7T22 - chains C and M of the 10 polymer chains in the assembly; structure by electron microscopy, 4.20 A resolution (low resolution: residue-level contacts below are approximate; hydrogen-bond / salt-bridge calls are withheld).

[Chain C]
Protein: Replicative DNA helicase
Organism: Escherichia coli K-12
Notes: EC 3.6.4.12
UniProtKB: P0ACB0 (DNAB_ECOLI); numbering as in UniProt (aligned over 1-471)
Amino-acid sequence (471 residues; each row starts with the number of its first residue):
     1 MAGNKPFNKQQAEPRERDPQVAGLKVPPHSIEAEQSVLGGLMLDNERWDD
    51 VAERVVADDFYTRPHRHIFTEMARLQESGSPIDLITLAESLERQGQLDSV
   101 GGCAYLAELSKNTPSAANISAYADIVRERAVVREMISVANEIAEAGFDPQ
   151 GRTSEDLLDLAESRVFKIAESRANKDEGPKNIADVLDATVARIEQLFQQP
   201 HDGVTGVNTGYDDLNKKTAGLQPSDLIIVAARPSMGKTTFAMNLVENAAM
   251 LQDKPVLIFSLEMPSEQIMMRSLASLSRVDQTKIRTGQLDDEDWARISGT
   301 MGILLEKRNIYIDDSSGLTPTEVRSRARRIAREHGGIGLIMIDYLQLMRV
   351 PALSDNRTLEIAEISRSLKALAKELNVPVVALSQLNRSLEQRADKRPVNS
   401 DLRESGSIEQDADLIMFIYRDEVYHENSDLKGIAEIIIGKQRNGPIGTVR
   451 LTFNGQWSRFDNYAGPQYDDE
Not modelled in the structure: 1-23
Differences from the reference sequence: engineered mutation Cys103 (Phe in P0ACB0)
Curated features (UniProtKB/Swiss-Prot):
  - binding site (ATP): Ser234, Lys237, Thr238, Arg442
  - mutagenesis: Pro81 (P81H: About 100-fold increased survival following 3000 Gy ionizing radiation), Ala130 (A130V: In dnaB8, dnaB43, dnaB454; temperature sensitive, no DNA replication at 42 degrees Celsius in vivo, in vitro decreased helicase activity at 30, at 42 degrees Celius almost no helicase, no ...), Met242 (M242I: In dnaB70; temperature sensitive, no DNA replication at 42 degrees Celsius in vivo, in vitro 25% helicase activity at 30, further decreased helicase at 42 degrees Celius, low ATPase activity ...), Gly299 (G299D: In dnaB252; temperature sensitive, no DNA replication at 42 degrees Celsius in vivo, in vitro no change in pRNA synthesis, 5'-3' helicase activity or ATPase at either temperature)
Ion coordination: Mg2+: Thr238, Glu262 (together with ADP)
Small-molecule neighbours:
  - ADP (adenosine-5'-diphosphate), molecule 1: Arg232, Pro233, Ser234, Met235, Gly236, Lys237, Thr238, Thr239, Glu262, Arg271, Asp280, Gln281, Thr282, Arg420, Phe453, Gly455, Gln456, Ser458
  - ADP, molecule 2: Lys440, Gln441, Arg442, Asn443, Gly444, Pro445
  - tetrafluoroaluminate (ALF), molecule 1: Pro233, Ser234, Lys237, Thr238, Glu262, Gln384
  - tetrafluoroaluminate (ALF), molecule 2: Glu409, Gln410, Lys440, Arg442

[Chain M]
Molecule: 20-nt DNA strand
Sequence (20 nucleotides; numbered 1 to 20; the number before each row is that of its first residue):
     1 TTTTTTTTTTTTTTTTTTTT
Not modelled in the structure: 14-20

[Chain C / chain M interface]
Contacting residue pairs (9; chain C residue first):
  Thr358(C) - DT8(M)
  Asn386(C) - DT9(M)
  Arg387(C) - DT10(M)
  Leu402(C) - DT9(M)
  Arg403(C) - DT9(M)
  Glu404(C) - DT8(M)
  Glu404(C) - DT9(M)
  Ser405(C) - DT9(M)
  Gly406(C) - DT8(M)
Also at the interface, not in a pair above, chain M (4 interface residues in all): DT7

[Overview]
Chain C and chain M form an interface of 8 and 4 residues respectively. Chain C binds ADP and
tetrafluoroaluminate. The Mg2+ site is built by Thr238(C) and Glu262(C). From UniProt: 4 ATP-binding residues
and 4 mutagenesis sites on chain C.
Chain C is Replicative DNA helicase (Escherichia coli K-12) and chain M is a 20-nt DNA strand; the structure,
E. coli DnaB bound to three DnaG C-terminal domains, ssDNA, ADP and AlF4, was determined by electron
microscopy.
